6NIB - chain A; structure by X-ray diffraction, 1.20 A resolution.

Chain A:
Name: Porphyromonas-type peptidyl-arginine deiminase
Source organism: Medicago truncatula
Notes: EC 3.5.3.12
Reference sequence: G7JT50 (G7JT50_MEDTR); residues 11-374 here = UniProt positions 11-374
Sequence (367 residues; each row starts with the number of its first residue):
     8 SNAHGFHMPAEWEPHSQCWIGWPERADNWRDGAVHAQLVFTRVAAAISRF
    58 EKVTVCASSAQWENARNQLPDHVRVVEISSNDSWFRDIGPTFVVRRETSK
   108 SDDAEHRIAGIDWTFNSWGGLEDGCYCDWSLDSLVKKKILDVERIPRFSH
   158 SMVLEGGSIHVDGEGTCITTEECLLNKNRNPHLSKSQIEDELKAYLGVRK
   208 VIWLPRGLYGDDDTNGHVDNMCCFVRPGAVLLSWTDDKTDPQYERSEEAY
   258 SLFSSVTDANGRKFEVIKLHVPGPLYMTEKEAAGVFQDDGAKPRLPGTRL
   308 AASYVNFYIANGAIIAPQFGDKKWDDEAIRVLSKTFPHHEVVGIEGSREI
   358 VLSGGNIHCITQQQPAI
Not modelled in the structure: 8-11, 104-111, 130-133, 294-299
Construct notes: expression tag (8-10)
Swiss-Prot annotation at these positions:
  - active site: Cys-366 (Amidino-cysteine intermediate)
  - binding site (agmatine): Asp-220, Asp-226
Bound ions: Na+ site 1: Arg-73, Asn-74, Leu-76; Na+ site 2: Trp-125, Asp-220, Asn-222
Reported in the primary citation:
  - self-association interface (contacts with another copy of this molecule): Gln-24, Thr-61, Trp-69, Arg-73, Arg-81, Val-82, Val-83, Glu-84, Ile-85, Ser-86, Lys-145, Asp-148, Val-149, Arg-151

Summary:
Arg-73, Asn-74 and Leu-76 form the Na+ site 1. The Na+ site 2 is built by Trp-125, Asp-220 and Asn-222.
UniProt lists active-site residue Cys-366 and agmatine-binding residues Asp-220 and Asp-226. From the paper: a
self-association interface involving Gln-24, Thr-61 and Trp-69 among others.
Chain A is Porphyromonas-type peptidyl-arginine deiminase (Medicago truncatula); the structure, Crystal
Structure of Medicago truncatula Agmatine Iminohydrolase (Deiminase), was determined by X-ray diffraction
(same publication as 6NIC).
